3CPW - chains 0 and P of the 31 polymer chains in the assembly; structure by X-ray diffraction, 2.70 A resolution.

[Chain 0]
Molecule: 23S ribosomal RNA
Source organism: Haloarcula marismortui
Sequence (2922 nucleotides; numbered 2 to 2923; the number before each row is that of its first residue):
     2 UUGGCUACUAUGCCAGCUGGUGGAUUGCUCGGCUCAGGCGCUGAUGAAGG
    52 ACGUGCCAAGCUGCGAUAAGCCAUGGGGAGCCGCACGGAGGCGAAGAACC
   102 AUGGAUUUCCGAAUGAGAAUCUCUCUAACAAUUGCUUCGCGCAAUGAGGA
   152 ACCCCGAGAACUGAAACAUCUCAGUAUCGGGAGGAACAGAAAACGCAAUG
   202 UGAUGUCGUUAGUAACCGCGAGUGAACGCGAUACAGCCCAAACCGAAGCC
   252 CUCACGGGCAAUGUGGUGUCAGGGCUACCUCUCAUCAGCCGACCGUCUCG
   302 ACGAAGUCUCUUGGAACAGAGCGUGAUACAGGGUGACAACCCCGUACUCG
   352 AGACCAGUACGACGUGCGGUAGUGCCAGAGUAGCGGGGGUUGGAUAUCCC
   402 UCGCGAAUAACGCAGGCAUCGACUGCGAAGGCUAAACACAACCUGAGACC
   452 GAUAGUGAACAAGUAGUGUGAACGAACGCUGCAAAGUACCCUCAGAAGGG
   502 AGGCGAAAUAGAGCAUGAAAUCAGUUGGCGAUCGAGCGACAGGGCAUACA
   552 AGGUCCCCCGACGAAUGACCGACGCGCGAGCGUCCAGUAAGACUCACGGG
   602 AAGCCGAUGUUCUGUCGUACGUUUUGAAAAACGAGCCAGGGAGUGUGUCU
   652 GCAUGGCAAGUCUAACCGGAGUAUCCGGGGAGGCACAGGGAAACCGACAU
   702 GGCCGCAGGGCUUUGCCCGAGGGCCGCCGUCUUCAAGGGCGGGGAGCCAU
   752 GUGGACACGACCCGAAUCCGGACGAUCUACGCAUGGACAAGAUGAAGCGU
   802 GCCGAAAGGCACGUGGAAGUCUGUUAGAGUUGGUGUCCUACAAUACCCUC
   852 UCGUGAUCUAUGUGUAGGGGUGAAAGGCCCAUCGAGUCCGGCAACAGCUG
   902 GUUCCAAUCGAAACAUGUCGAAGCAUGACCUCCGCCGAGGUAGUCUGUGA
   952 GGUAGAGCGACCGAUUGGUGUGUCCGCCUCCGAGAGGAGUCGGCACACCU
  1002 GUCAAACUCCAAACUUACAGACGCCGUUUGACGCGGGGAUUCCGGUGCGC
  1052 GGGGUAAGCCUGUGUACCAGGAGGGGAACAACCCAGAGAUAGGUUAAGGU
  1102 CCCCAAGUGUGGAUUAAGUGUAAUCCUCUGAAGGUGGUCUCGAGCCCUAG
  1152 ACAGCCGGGAGGUGAGCUUAGAAGCAGCUACCCUCUAAGAAAAGCGUAAC
  1202 AGCUUACCGGCCGAGGUUUGAGGCGCCCAAAAUGAUCGGGACUCAAAUCC
  1252 ACCACCGAGACCUGUCCGUACCACUCAUACUGGUAAUCGAGUAGAUUGGC
  1302 GCUCUAAUUGGAUGGAAGUAGGGGUGAAAACUCCUAUGGACCGAUUAGUG
  1352 ACGAAAAUCCUGGCCAUAGUAGCAGCGAUAGUCGGGUGAGAACCCCGACG
  1402 GCCUAAUGGAUAAGGGUUCCUCAGCACUGCUGAUCAGCUGAGGGUUAGCC
  1452 GGUCCUAAGUCAUACCGCAACUCGACUAUGACGAAAUGGGAAACGGGUUA
  1502 AUAUUCCCGUGCCACUAUGCAGUGAAAGUUGACGCCCUGGGGUCGAUCAC
  1552 GCUGGGCAUUCGCCCAGUCGAACCGUCCAACUCCGUGGAAGCCGUAAUGG
  1602 CAGGAAGCGGACGAACGGCGGCAUAGGGAAACGUGAUUCAACCUGGGGCC
  1652 CAUGAAAAGACGAGCAUAGUGUCCGUACCGAGAACCGACACAGGUGUCCA
  1702 UGGCGGCGAAAGCCAAGGCCUGUCGGGAGCAACCAACGUUAGGGAAUUCG
  1752 GCAAGUUAGUCCCGUACCUUCGGAAGAAGGGAUGCCUGCUCCGGAACGGA
  1802 GCAGGUCGCAGUGACUCGGAAGCUCGGACUGUCUAGUAACAACAUAGGUG
  1852 ACCGCAAAUCCGCAAGGACUCGUACGGUCACUGAAUCCUGCCCAGUGCAG
  1902 GUAUCUGAACACCUCGUACAAGAGGACGAAGGACCUGUCAACGGCGGGGG
  1952 UAACUAUGACCCUCUUAAGGUAGCGUAGUACCUUGCCGCAUCAGUAGCGG
  2002 CUUGCAUGAAUGGAUUAACCAGAGCUUCACUGUCCCAACGUUGGGCCCGG
  2052 UGAACUGUACAUUCCAGUGCGGAGUCUGGAGACACCCAGGGGGAAGCAAA
  2102 GACCCUAUGGAGCUUUACUGCAGGCUGUCGCUGAGACGUGGUCGCCGAUG
  2152 UGCAGCAUAGGUAGGAGACACUACACAGGUACCCGCGCUAGCGGGCCACC
  2202 GAGUCAACAGUGAAAUACUACCCGUCGGUGACUGCGACUCUCACUCCGGG
  2252 AGGAGGACACCGAUAGCCGGGCAGUUUGACUGGGGCGGUACGCGCUCGAA
  2302 AAGAUAUCGAGCGCGCCCUAUGGCUAUCUCAGCCGGGACAGAGACCCGGC
  2352 GAAGAGUGCAAGAGCAAAAGAUAGCUUGACAGUGUUCUUCCCAACGAGGA
  2402 ACGCUGACGCGAAAGCGUGGUCUAGCGAACCAAUUAGCCUGCUUGAUGCG
  2452 GGCAAUUGAUGACAGAAAAGCUACCCUAGGGAUAACAGAGUCGUCACUCG
  2502 CAAGAGCACAUAUCGACCGAGUGGCUUGCUACCUCGAUGUCGGUUCCCUC
  2552 CAUCCUGCCCGUGCAGAAGCGGGCAAGGGUGAGGUUGUUCGCCUAUUAAA
  2602 GGAGGUCGUGAGCUGGGUUUAGACCGUCGUGAGACAGGUCGGCUGCUAUC
  2652 UACUGGGUGUGUAAUGGUGUCUGACAAGAACGACCGUAUAGUACGAGAGG
  2702 AACUACGGUUGGUGGCCACUGGUGUACCGGUUGUUCGAGAGAGCACGUGC
  2752 CGGGUAGCCACGCCACACGGGGUAAGAGCUGAACGCAUCUAAGCUCGAAA
  2802 CCCACUUGGAAAAGAGACACCGCCGAGGUCCCGCGUACAAGACGCGGUCG
  2852 AUAGACUCGGGGUGUGCGCGUCGAGGUAACGAGACGUUAAGCCCACGAGC
  2902 ACUAACAGACCAAAGCCAUCAU
Disordered / not traced: 2-9, 126-127, 715, 971-998, 1560, 1952-1963, 2137-2236, 2339-2343, 2665-2666, 2915-2923
Sequence notes: conflict C559 (U3154 in 3377779), C560 (U3155 in 3377779); engineered mutation A2099 (G4694 in 3377779)
Metal / ion sites: Na+ site 1: U12 (shared with 1 residue of chain Q); Mg2+ site 1 near G28 (its only coordinating residue here); Na+ site 2: C40, C443; Na+ site 3: G56, A59, G61; Sr2+ site 1: C85 (shared with 1 residue of chain S); Na+ site 4 near U108 (its only coordinating residue here); Mg2+ site 2 near U115 (its only coordinating residue here); Na+ site 5: C130, U146; Na+ site 6: C141, G142; Sr2+ site 2: G147, A183 (shared with 1 residue of chain L); Mg2+ site 3: C162, U2276; K+ site 1: C162, U163, U172; 66 more Mg2+ sites not listed; 58 more Na+ sites not listed; 71 more Sr2+ sites not listed; 1 more K+ sites not listed
Small-molecule neighbours:
  - acetyl group (ACE): G2102, A2486, G2540
  - Linezolid (ZLD; N-{[(5S)-3-(3-fluoro-4-morpholin-4-ylphenyl)-2-oxo-1,3-oxazolidin-5-yl]methyl}acetamide): G2102, A2486, C2487, A2538, U2539, G2540, U2541, U2620

[Chain P]
Name: 50S ribosomal protein L21e
Source organism: Haloarcula marismortui
UniProtKB: P12734 (RL21_HALMA); residues 0-95 here correspond to UniProt positions 1-96 (UniProt number = residue number + 1)
Amino-acid sequence (96 residues; each row starts with the number of its first residue; numbering starts at 0):
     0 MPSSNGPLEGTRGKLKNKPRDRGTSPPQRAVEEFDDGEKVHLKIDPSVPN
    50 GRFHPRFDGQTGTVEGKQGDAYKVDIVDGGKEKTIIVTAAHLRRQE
Disordered / not traced: 0
Metal / ion sites: Na+: Asp20, Gly22, Ser24, Ser46

[How chain 0 and chain P interact]
Residue-residue contacts (109):
  G948(0) - Gln94(P)  base contact
  G948(0) - Glu95(P)  hydrogen bond to the sugar
  U949(0) - His40(P)  hydrogen bond to the base
  U949(0) - Gln94(P)  hydrogen bond to the base
  U949(0) - Glu95(P)  hydrogen bond to the sugar
  G950(0) - His40(P)  sugar contact
  G950(0) - Gly58(P)  hydrogen bond to the base
  A951(0) - Lys42(P)  phosphate contact
  A951(0) - Asp57(P)  sugar contact
  A951(0) - Gly58(P)  sugar contact
  G952(0) - Lys42(P)  phosphate contact
  G953(0) - Gly12(P)  phosphate contact
  G953(0) - Lys13(P)  phosphate contact
  G953(0) - Lys17(P)  base contact
  A1007(0) - Arg11(P)  hydrogen bond to the phosphate
  C1008(0) - Arg11(P)  salt bridge to the phosphate
  U1009(0) - Lys15(P)  salt bridge to the phosphate
  C1010(0) - Pro18(P)  phosphate contact
  A1018(0) - Gly58(P)  sugar contact
  A1018(0) - Gln59(P)  hydrogen bond to the sugar
  A1018(0) - Thr60(P)  hydrogen bond to the base
  C1019(0) - Lys38(P)  hydrogen bond to the phosphate
  C1019(0) - Thr60(P)  sugar contact
  C1019(0) - Gln94(P)  hydrogen bond to the base
  A1020(0) - Lys38(P)  salt bridge to the phosphate
  G2295(0) - Ser3(P)  base contact
  G2295(0) - Asn4(P)  hydrogen bond to the phosphate
  G2295(0) - Gly5(P)  hydrogen bond to the phosphate
  C2296(0) - Ser2(P)  hydrogen bond to the base
  C2296(0) - Ser3(P)  hydrogen bond to the phosphate
  C2296(0) - Asn4(P)  phosphate contact
  C2296(0) - Gly5(P)  hydrogen bond to the phosphate
  C2296(0) - Pro6(P)  phosphate contact
  C2296(0) - Leu7(P)  hydrogen bond to the phosphate
  C2296(0) - Glu8(P)  hydrogen bond to the phosphate
  U2297(0) - Ser2(P)  hydrogen bond to the base
  U2297(0) - Leu7(P)  phosphate contact
  U2297(0) - Glu8(P)  phosphate contact
  U2297(0) - Gly9(P)  hydrogen bond to the phosphate
  U2297(0) - Thr10(P)  phosphate contact
  U2297(0) - Arg11(P)  hydrogen bond to the sugar
  C2298(0) - Ser2(P)  hydrogen bond to the base
  C2298(0) - Arg11(P)  salt bridge to the phosphate
  G2299(0) - Pro1(P)  base contact
  A2300(0) - Pro1(P)  base contact
  A2303(0) - Asp57(P)  sugar contact
  G2304(0) - Lys13(P)  salt bridge to the phosphate
  G2304(0) - Arg55(P)  phosphate contact
  A2305(0) - Arg55(P)  salt bridge to the phosphate
  U2306(0) - Pro1(P)  phosphate contact
  A2307(0) - Pro1(P)  phosphate contact
  A2353(0) - Arg21(P)  hydrogen bond to the base
  A2354(0) - Arg21(P)  salt bridge to the phosphate
  G2363(0) - Leu7(P)  base contact
  G2363(0) - Arg11(P)  hydrogen bond to the phosphate
  A2364(0) - Arg11(P)  salt bridge to the phosphate
  A2364(0) - Leu14(P)  hydrogen bond to the sugar
  A2364(0) - Lys15(P)  phosphate contact
  G2365(0) - Lys15(P)  phosphate contact
  G2365(0) - Asn16(P)  hydrogen bond to the phosphate
  G2365(0) - Pro45(P)  sugar contact
  G2365(0) - Ser46(P)  phosphate contact
  C2366(0) - Arg21(P)  phosphate contact
  C2366(0) - Gly22(P)  hydrogen bond to the phosphate
  C2366(0) - Thr23(P)  phosphate contact
  C2366(0) - Ser46(P)  hydrogen bond to the phosphate
  A2367(0) - Gly22(P)  phosphate contact
  A2367(0) - Thr23(P)  hydrogen bond to the phosphate
  A2370(0) - Ser46(P)  hydrogen bond to the base
  A2370(0) - Pro48(P)  base contact
  G2385(0) - Gln67(P)  base contact
  U2386(0) - Gln67(P)  hydrogen bond to the base
  U2387(0) - Thr83(P)  hydrogen bond to the sugar
  C2388(0) - His53(P)  sugar contact
  C2388(0) - Phe56(P)  phosphate contact
  C2388(0) - Lys82(P)  phosphate contact
  C2388(0) - Thr83(P)  hydrogen bond to the phosphate
  U2389(0) - His53(P)  sugar contact
  U2389(0) - Arg55(P)  phosphate contact
  U2389(0) - Phe56(P)  phosphate contact
  U2389(0) - Lys82(P)  salt bridge to the phosphate
  U2390(0) - Asn4(P)  sugar contact
  U2390(0) - Arg55(P)  salt bridge to the phosphate
  C2392(0) - Arg55(P)  sugar contact
  C2392(0) - Asp77(P)  hydrogen bond to the sugar
  C2392(0) - Lys82(P)  hydrogen bond to the phosphate
  C2393(0) - Asp77(P)  sugar contact
  C2393(0) - Gly78(P)  sugar contact
  C2393(0) - Gly79(P)  hydrogen bond to the phosphate
  C2393(0) - Lys80(P)  hydrogen bond to the phosphate
  C2393(0) - Lys82(P)  salt bridge to the phosphate
  A2394(0) - Gly79(P)  phosphate contact
  A2394(0) - Lys80(P)  hydrogen bond to the phosphate
  A2395(0) - Lys80(P)  salt bridge to the phosphate
  A2402(0) - Gly50(P)  hydrogen bond to the phosphate
  A2402(0) - Arg51(P)  sugar contact
  C2403(0) - Asn49(P)  phosphate contact
  C2403(0) - Gly50(P)  hydrogen bond to the phosphate
  C2403(0) - Gln67(P)  hydrogen bond to the base
  C2403(0) - Ala70(P)  phosphate contact
  C2403(0) - Ile85(P)  sugar contact
  G2404(0) - Gln67(P)  phosphate contact
  G2404(0) - Gly68(P)  phosphate contact
  G2404(0) - Asp69(P)  hydrogen bond to the phosphate
  G2404(0) - Ala70(P)  phosphate contact
  C2423(0) - Leu7(P)  sugar contact
  U2424(0) - Gly5(P)  sugar contact
  U2424(0) - Pro6(P)  phosphate contact
  U2424(0) - Leu7(P)  sugar contact
Other interface residues (no listed pair), chain 0 (52 interface residues in all): C1011, G2310, A2311, C2391, A2425
Other interface residues (no listed pair), chain P (54 interface residues in all): Val76, Glu81, Ile84, Arg93

[Overview]
The interface between chain 0 and chain P involves 52 residues on one side and 54 on the other; the contacts
include 41 hydrogen bonds and 12 salt bridges. Polar pairs include U949(0)-His40(P), U949(0)-Gln94(P) and
G950(0)-Gly58(P). Ligands of chain 0: Linezolid and acetyl group.
Here chain 0 is 23S ribosomal RNA and chain P is 50S ribosomal protein L21e, both from Haloarcula marismortui.
Entry 3CPW (The structure of the antibiotic LINEZOLID bound to the large ribosomal subunit of HALOARCULA
MARISMORTUI) was determined by X-ray diffraction.
